9BHP - chains D and A of the 4 polymer chains in the assembly; structure by X-ray diffraction, 2.10 A resolution.

Chain D:
Molecule: Peptidyl-prolyl cis-trans isomerase A
From: Homo sapiens
Notes: EC 5.2.1.8
UniProtKB: P62937 (PPIA_HUMAN); residues 1-165 here = UniProt positions 1-165
Amino-acid sequence (166 residues; each row starts with the number of its first residue; numbering starts at 0):
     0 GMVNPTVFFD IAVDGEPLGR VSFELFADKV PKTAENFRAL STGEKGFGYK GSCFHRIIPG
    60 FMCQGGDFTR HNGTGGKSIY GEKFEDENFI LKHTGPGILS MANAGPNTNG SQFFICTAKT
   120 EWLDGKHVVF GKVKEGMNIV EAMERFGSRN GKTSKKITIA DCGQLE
Unresolved in the structure: 0-1, 165
Sequence notes: expression tag (0)
Ligand contacts: rmc-7977 (ZNI; (1R,5S,6r)-N-[(1P,7S,9S,13S,20M)-20-{5-(4-cyclopropylpiperazin-1-yl)-2-[(1S)-1-methoxyethyl]pyridin-3-yl}-21-ethyl-17,17-dimethyl-8,14-dioxo-15-oxa-4-thia-9,21,27,28-tetraazapentacyclo[17.5.2.1~2,5~.1~9,13~.0~22,26~]octacosa-1(24),2,5(28),19,22,25-hexaen-7-yl]-3-oxabicyclo[3.1.0]hexane-6-carboxamide): Arg55, Ile57, Phe60, Met61, Gln63, Gly72, Thr73, Ala101, Asn102, Ala103, Gln111, Phe113, Glu120, Trp121, Leu122, His126, Arg148
UniProt features mapped onto this chain:
  - modified residue: Met1 (N-acetylmethionine), Val2 (N-acetylvaline), Lys28 (N6-acetyllysine), Lys44 (N6-acetyllysine), Lys76 (N6-acetyllysine), Ser77 (Phosphoserine), Lys82 (N6-acetyllysine), Thr93 (Phosphothreonine), Lys125 (N6-acetyllysine), Lys131 (N6-acetyllysine), Lys133 (N6-acetyllysine)
  - glycosylation: Asn108 (N-linked (GlcNAc...) asparagine)
  - cross-link (Glycyl lysine isopeptide (Lys-Gly)): Lys28 (interchain with G-Cter in SUMO2), Lys82 (interchain with G-Cter in SUMO2)
  - mutagenesis: Arg55 (R55A: Loss of peptidyl-prolyl cis-trans isomerase activity. No loss of its interaction with BSG/CD147 or its ability to induce leukocyte chemotaxis. No effect on its interaction with MAP3K5/ASK1 ...), Phe60 (F60A: Loss of ability to stimulate MAPK/ERK phosphorylation), Arg69 (R69A: No effect on peptidyl-prolyl cis-trans isomerase activity. Reduced interaction with BSG/CD147 and ability to induce leukocyte chemotaxis), His70 (H70A: No effect on peptidyl-prolyl cis-trans isomerase activity. Reduced interaction with BSG/CD147 and ability to induce leukocyte chemotaxis), Thr107 (T107A: No effect on peptidyl-prolyl cis-trans isomerase activity. Reduced interaction with BSG/CD147 and ability to induce leukocyte chemotaxis), Phe113 (F113A: Reduced ability to stimulate MAPK/ERK phosphorylation), Trp121 (W121A: 200-fold decrease of sensitivity to CsA. Reduced ability to stimulate MAPK/ERK phosphorylation; W121E: Loss of peptidyl-prolyl cis-trans isomerase activity ...), Lys125 (K125Q: Acetylation-mimetic mutant; no effect on its interaction with TARDBP; K125R: Loss of acetylation and interaction with TARDBP), His126 (H126A: Loss of peptidyl-prolyl cis-trans isomerase activity and interaction with HCV NS5A. Loss of ability to stimulate MAPK/ERK phosphorylation)

Chain A:
Molecule: Isoform 2B of GTPase KRas
From: Homo sapiens
Notes: EC 3.6.5.2
UniProtKB: P01116 (RASK_HUMAN), isoform P01116-2; residues 1-169 here = UniProt positions 1-169
Amino-acid sequence (170 residues; row label = number of the first residue in the row; numbering starts at 0):
     0 GMTEYKLVVV GACGVGKSAL TIQLIQNHFV DEYDPTIEDS YRKQVVIDGE TCLLDILDTA
    60 GQEEYSAMRD QYMRTGEGFL CVFAINNTKS FEDIHHYREQ IKRVKDSEDV PMVLVGNKCD
   120 LPSRTVDTKQ AQDLARSYGI PFIETSAKTR QGVDDAFYTL VREIRKHKEK
Unresolved in the structure: 168-169
Sequence notes: expression tag (0); engineered mutation Cys12 (Gly in P01116)
Metal / ion sites: Mg2+: Ser17, Thr35 (together with GDP)
Ligand contacts:
  - aluminium fluoride (AF3): Ala11, Cys12, Gly13, Lys16, Ser17, Tyr32, Pro34, Thr35, Thr58, Ala59, Gly60, Gln61
  - GDP (guanosine-5'-diphosphate): Ala11, Cys12, Gly13, Val14, Gly15, Lys16, Ser17, Ala18, Phe28, Val29, Asp30, Glu31, Tyr32, Asp33, Thr35, Asn116, Lys117, Asp119, Leu120, Ser145, Ala146, Lys147
  - rmc-7977 (ZNI; (1R,5S,6r)-N-[(1P,7S,9S,13S,20M)-20-{5-(4-cyclopropylpiperazin-1-yl)-2-[(1S)-1-methoxyethyl]pyridin-3-yl}-21-ethyl-17,17-dimethyl-8,14-dioxo-15-oxa-4-thia-9,21,27,28-tetraazapentacyclo[17.5.2.1~2,5~.1~9,13~.0~22,26~]octacosa-1(24),2,5(28),19,22,25-hexaen-7-yl]-3-oxabicyclo[3.1.0]hexane-6-carboxamide), molecule 1: Gly0, Glu3, Arg41
  - rmc-7977 (ZNI), molecule 2: Tyr32, Pro34, Thr35, Ile36, Ala59, Gln61, Tyr64, Met67
UniProt features mapped onto this chain:
  - motif: Tyr32 to Tyr40 (Effector region)
  - binding site (GTP): Gly10, Ala11, Gly13 to Ala18, Val29 to Thr35, Ala59, Gly60, Asn116 to Asp119
  - modified residue: Met1 (N-acetylmethionine), Thr2 (N-acetylthreonine), Lys104 (N6-acetyllysine)
  - glycosylation: Thr35 (Microbial infection: O-linked (Glc) threonine)
  - natural variant: Lys5 (K5E: In NS3; K5N: In GASC), Gly10 (G10GG: In AML), Cys12 (G12C: In lung carcinoma; this construct carries the variant), Gly13 (G13D: In GASC, JMML and OES; G13R: In pylocytic astrocytoma), Val14 (V14I: In NS3), Leu19 (L19F: In OES), Gln22 (Q22E: In CFC2; Q22R: In NS3), Pro34 (P34L: In NS3; P34Q: In NS3; P34R: In CFC2), Ile36 (I36M: In NS3), Thr58 (T58I: In NS3), Ala59 (A59T: In GASC), Gly60 (G60R: In CFC2; G60S: In NS3), 8 further natural variant entries in UniProt
  - mutagenesis: Asp38 (D38A: Decreased interaction with MAPKAP1/SIN1), Tyr40 (Y40A: Decreased interaction with MAPKAP1/SIN1), Gln61 (Q61L: Promotes GTP binding)
What the authors report for this chain:
  - binding site for aluminium fluoride: Thr35
  - binding site for rmc-7977: Tyr64, Met67

How chain D and chain A interact:
Contacting residue pairs (12; chain D residue first):
  Pro58(D) - Arg41(A)
  Pro58(D) - Leu52(A)
  Gly59(D) - Met1(A)
  Gly59(D) - Gln43(A)
  Phe60(D) - Leu52(A)  hydrophobic
  Thr116(D) - Gln43(A)  hydrogen bond (backbone-side chain)
  Ala117(D) - Met1(A)  hydrophobic
  Glu143(D) - Gln43(A)  hydrogen bond
  Arg144(D) - Ile24(A)
  Arg144(D) - Gln25(A)
  Phe145(D) - Gln25(A)
  Arg148(D) - Arg41(A)
Also at the interface, not in a pair above, chain D (11 interface residues in all): Ser147, Lys154
Also at the interface, not in a pair above, chain A (9 interface residues in all): Glu3, Lys42, Asp54

Overview:
11 residues of chain D and 9 residues of chain A are in contact, with 2 hydrogen bonds. Polar pairs include
Thr116(D)-Gln43(A) and Glu143(D)-Gln43(A). One rmc-7977 molecule is bound between chain D and chain A. From
the paper: a binding site for rmc-7977 at Tyr64(A) and Met67(A); a binding site for aluminium fluoride at
Thr35(A).
Chain D is Peptidyl-prolyl cis-trans isomerase A and chain A is Isoform 2B of GTPase KRas, both from Homo
sapiens; the structure, Crystal structure of KRAS G12C in a transition state mimetic complex with CYPA and
RMC-7977, was determined by X-ray diffraction together with 9BGH, 9BHO, 9BHQ, 9BI1 and 9BI2 from the same
study.
